1EWQ - chains D and A of the 4 polymer chains in the assembly; structure by X-ray diffraction, 2.20 A resolution.

# Chain D
Molecule: 22-nt DNA strand
Sequence (22 nucleotides; row label = number of the first residue in the row):
  1951 GGACGAGCCGCCGCTAGCGTCG

# Chain A
Molecule: DNA mismatch repair protein muts
Source organism: Thermus aquaticus
Reference sequence: Q56215 (MUTS_THEAQ); residues 1-765 here = UniProt positions 1-765
Amino-acid sequence (765 residues; numbered 1 to 765; the number before each row is that of its first residue):
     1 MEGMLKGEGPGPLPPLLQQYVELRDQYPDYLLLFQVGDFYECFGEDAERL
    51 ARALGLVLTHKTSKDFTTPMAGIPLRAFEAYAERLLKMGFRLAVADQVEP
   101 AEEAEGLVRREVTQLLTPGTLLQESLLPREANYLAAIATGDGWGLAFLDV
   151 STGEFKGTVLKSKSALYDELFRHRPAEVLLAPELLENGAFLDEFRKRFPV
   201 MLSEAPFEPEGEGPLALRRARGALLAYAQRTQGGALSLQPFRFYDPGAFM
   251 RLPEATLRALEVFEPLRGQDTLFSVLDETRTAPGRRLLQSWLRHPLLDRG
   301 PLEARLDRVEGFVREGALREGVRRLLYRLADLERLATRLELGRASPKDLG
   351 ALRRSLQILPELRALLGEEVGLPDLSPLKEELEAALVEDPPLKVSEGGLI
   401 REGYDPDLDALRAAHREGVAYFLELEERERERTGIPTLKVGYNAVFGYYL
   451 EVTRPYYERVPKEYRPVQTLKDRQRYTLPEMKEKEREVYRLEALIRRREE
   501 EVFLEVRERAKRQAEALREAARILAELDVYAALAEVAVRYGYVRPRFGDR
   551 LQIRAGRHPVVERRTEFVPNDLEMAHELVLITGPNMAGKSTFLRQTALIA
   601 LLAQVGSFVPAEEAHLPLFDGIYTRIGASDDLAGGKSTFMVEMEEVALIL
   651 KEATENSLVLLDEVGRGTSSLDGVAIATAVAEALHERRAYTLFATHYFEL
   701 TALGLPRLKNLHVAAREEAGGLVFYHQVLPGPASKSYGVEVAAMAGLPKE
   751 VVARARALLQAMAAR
Disordered / not traced: 629-634
Modified / non-standard residues: Mse1, Mse4, Mse70, Mse88, Mse201, Mse250, Mse481, Mse574, Mse586, Mse640, Mse643, Mse744, Mse762 (selenomethionine; parent Met)
Differences from the reference sequence: engineered mutation Mse1 (Met in Q56215), Mse4 (Met in Q56215), Mse70 (Met in Q56215), Mse88 (Met in Q56215), Mse201 (Met in Q56215), Mse250 (Met in Q56215), Mse481 (Met in Q56215), Mse574 (Met in Q56215), Mse586 (Met in Q56215), Mse640 (Met in Q56215), Mse643 (Met in Q56215), Mse744 (Met in Q56215), Mse762 (Met in Q56215)
UniProt features mapped onto this chain:
  - binding site (ATP): Gly583 to Ser590

# Interface between chain D and chain A
Residue-residue contacts (18; chain D residue first):
  DC1962(D) with Gly37(A), phosphate contact; Asp38(A), sugar contact
  DG1963(D) with Gln97(A), hydrogen bond to the phosphate; Ala101(A), phosphate contact; Val108(A), phosphate contact; Arg110(A), hydrogen bond to the phosphate
  DC1964(D) with Leu16(A), phosphate contact; Gly106(A), phosphate contact; Leu107(A), phosphate contact; Val108(A), hydrogen bond to the phosphate; Arg110(A), salt bridge to the phosphate
  DT1965(D) with Pro14(A), phosphate contact; Pro15(A), phosphate contact; Leu16(A), hydrogen bond to the phosphate
  DA1966(D) with Ser63(A), phosphate contact; Lys64(A), sugar contact; Asp65(A), phosphate contact
  DG1967(D) with Lys64(A), salt bridge to the phosphate
Other interface residues (no listed pair), chain D (7 interface residues in all): DG1960
Other interface residues (no listed pair), chain A (17 interface residues in all): Leu17, Val36, Val445

# In short
7 residues of chain D and 17 residues of chain A are in contact; the contacts include 4 hydrogen bonds and 2
salt bridges. Polar contacts include DG1963(D)-Gln97(A), DG1963(D)-Arg110(A) and DC1964(D)-Val108(A). Curated
annotation (UniProt) lists 8 ATP-binding residues on chain A.
Here chain D is a 22-nt DNA strand and chain A is DNA mismatch repair protein muts (Thermus aquaticus). Entry
1EWQ (Crystal structure taq muts complexed with a heteroduplex DNA at 2.2 A resolution) was determined by
X-ray diffraction together with 1EWR from the same study.
